PDB entry 9C0T | electron microscopy, 3.20 A resolution | chains C and D of the 6 polymer chains in the assembly

== Chain C (and D) ==
Protein: Acetyl-CoA decarbonylase/synthase complex subunit epsilon 2
Source organism: Methanosarcina thermophila
Notes: chain D of this document is another copy of the same molecule, construct and numbering; everything in this record applies to it too
UniProtKB: Q9C4Z3 (ACDE2_METTE); residue numbers follow UniProt; this construct covers 1-170
Sequence (170 residues; row label = number of the first residue in the row):
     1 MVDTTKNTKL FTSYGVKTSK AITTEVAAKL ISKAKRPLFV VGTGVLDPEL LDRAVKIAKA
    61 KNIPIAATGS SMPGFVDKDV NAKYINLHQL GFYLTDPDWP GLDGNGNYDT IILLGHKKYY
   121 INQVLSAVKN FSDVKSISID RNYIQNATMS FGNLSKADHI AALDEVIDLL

== How chain C and chain D interact ==
Residue-residue contacts (9; chain C residue first):
  Leu10(C) with Val16(D)
  Phe11(C) with Val16(D)
  Thr12(C) with Val16(D)
  Ser13(C) with Gly15(D); Val16(D)
  Val16(C) with Leu10(D); Phe11(D); Thr12(D); Ser13(D)

== In short ==
Chain C and chain D form an interface of 5 and 6 residues respectively.
Chain C and chain D are both Acetyl-CoA decarbonylase/synthase complex subunit epsilon 2 (Methanosarcina
thermophila); the structure, Carbon monoxide dehydrogenase/acetyl-CoA synthase (CODH/ACS) hexamer from
Methanosarcina thermophila, was determined by electron microscopy, deposited together with 9C0Q, 9C0R and
9C0S.
